PDB entry 8FOI | electron microscopy, 2.50 A resolution | chains D and E of the 9 polymer chains in the assembly

Chain D:
Protein: Gamma-aminobutyric acid receptor subunit gamma-2
From: Mus musculus
UniProtKB: P22723 (GBRG2_MOUSE); residues -37 to 436 here correspond to UniProt positions 1-474 (UniProt number = residue number + 38)
Sequence (474 residues; row label = number of the first residue in the row; numbers below 1 keep their minus sign (Met-37 is residue -37)):
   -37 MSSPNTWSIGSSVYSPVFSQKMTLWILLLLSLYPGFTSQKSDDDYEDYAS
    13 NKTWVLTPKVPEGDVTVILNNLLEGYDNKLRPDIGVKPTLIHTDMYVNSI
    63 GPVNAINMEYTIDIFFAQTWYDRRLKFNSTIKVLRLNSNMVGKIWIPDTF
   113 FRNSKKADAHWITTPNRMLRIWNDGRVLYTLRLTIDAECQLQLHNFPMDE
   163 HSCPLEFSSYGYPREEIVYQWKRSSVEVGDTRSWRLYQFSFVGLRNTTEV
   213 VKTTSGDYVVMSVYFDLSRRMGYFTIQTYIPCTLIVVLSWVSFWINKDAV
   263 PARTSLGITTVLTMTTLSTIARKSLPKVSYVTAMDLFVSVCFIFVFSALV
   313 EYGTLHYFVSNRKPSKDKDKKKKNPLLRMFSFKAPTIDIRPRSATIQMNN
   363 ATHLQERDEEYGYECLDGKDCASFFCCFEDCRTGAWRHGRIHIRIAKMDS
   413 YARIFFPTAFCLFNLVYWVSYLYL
Not modelled in the structure: -37 to 24, 320-409, 433-436
Disulfide bonds: Cys151-Cys165
Covalent attachments: N-acetylglucosamine (NAG) linked to Asn90, Asn208
Curated features (UniProtKB/Swiss-Prot):
  - modified residue: Ser343 (Phosphoserine)
  - glycosylation (N-linked (GlcNAc...) asparagine): Asn13, Asn90, Asn208

Chain E:
Protein: Gamma-aminobutyric acid receptor subunit beta-2
From: Mus musculus
UniProtKB: P63137 (GBRB2_MOUSE); residues -23 to 488 here correspond to UniProt positions 1-512 (UniProt number = residue number + 24)
Sequence (512 residues; each row starts with the number of its first residue; numbers below 1 keep their minus sign (Met-23 is residue -23)):
   -23 MWRVRKRGYFGIWSFPLIIAAVCAQSVNDPSNMSLVKETVDRLLKGYDIR
    27 LRPDFGGPPVAVGMNIDIASIDMVSEVNMDYTLTMYFQQAWRDKRLSYNV
    77 IPLNLTLDNRVADQLWVPDTYFLNDKKSFVHGVTVKNRMIRLHPDGTVLY
   127 GLRITTTAACMMDLRRYPLDEQNCTLEIESYGYTTDDIEFYWRGDDNAVT
   177 GVTKIELPQFSIVDYKLITKKVVFSTGSYPRLSLSFKLKRNIGYFILQTY
   227 MPSILITILSWVSFWINYDASAARVALGITTVLTMTTINTHLRETLPKIP
   277 YVKAIDMYLMGCFVFVFMALLEYALVNYIFFGRGPQRQKKAAEKAANANN
   327 EKMRLDVNKMFYKDIKQNGTQYRSLWDPTGDLSPTRRTTNYDFSLYTMDP
   377 HENILLSTLEIKNEMATSEAVMGLGDPRSTMLAYDASSIQYRKAGLPRHS
   427 FGRNALERHVAQKKSRLRRRASQLKITIPDLTDVNAIDRWSRIFFPVVFS
   477 FFNIVYWLYYVN
Not modelled in the structure: -23 to 5, 309-458
Disulfide bonds: Cys136-Cys150
Covalent attachments: N-acetylglucosamine (NAG) linked to Asn80, Asn149
Small-molecule neighbours:
  - gamma-amino-butanoic acid (ABU): Tyr97, Glu155, Ser156, Tyr157, Phe200, Thr202, Tyr205
  - allopregnanolone (Y4B): Leu297, Ala300, Leu301, Tyr304, Ile305
Curated features (UniProtKB/Swiss-Prot):
  - binding site (histamine): Tyr97, Ser156, Tyr157, Thr202
  - binding site (4-aminobutanoate): Tyr157, Thr202
  - modified residue: Tyr417 (Phosphotyrosine)
  - glycosylation (N-linked (GlcNAc...) asparagine): Asn8, Asn80, Asn149
From the paper describing this entry:
  - binding site for allopregnanolone: Leu297, Leu301, Tyr304

Interface between chain D and chain E:
Residue-residue contacts - 82 pairs, chain D then chain E:
  Gly37(D) - Lys13(E)  hydrogen bond (backbone-side chain)
  Asp39(D) - Lys13(E)
  Asn40(D) - Asp84(E)
  Asn40(D) - Arg86(E)
  Lys41(D) - Leu20(E)
  Lys41(D) - Leu83(E)
  Lys41(D) - Asp84(E)
  Lys41(D) - Val87(E)
  Leu42(D) - Val12(E)  hydrophobic
  Leu42(D) - Lys13(E)
  Leu42(D) - Leu83(E)  hydrophobic
  Leu42(D) - Asp84(E)
  Arg43(D) - Met9(E)
  Ile46(D) - Met9(E)  hydrophobic
  Gly47(D) - Leu79(E)
  Arg86(D) - Met9(E)
  Gly104(D) - Arg86(E)  hydrogen bond (backbone-side chain)
  Trp107(D) - Asp84(E)  hydrogen bond
  Asp110(D) - Val111(E)
  Thr111(D) - Val109(E)
  Thr111(D) - Thr110(E)  hydrogen bond (backbone-side chain)
  Thr111(D) - Val111(E)
  Phe112(D) - Tyr62(E)
  Phe112(D) - Val109(E)
  Phe112(D) - Asn113(E)
  Phe112(D) - Arg129(E)
  Phe113(D) - Thr110(E)
  Phe113(D) - Arg129(E)  hydrogen bond (backbone-side chain)
  Arg114(D) - Tyr62(E)  hydrogen bond
  Arg114(D) - Arg129(E)  hydrogen bond (backbone-side chain)
  Ser116(D) - His107(E)
  Ser116(D) - Arg129(E)  hydrogen bond (backbone-side chain)
  Lys117(D) - Phe105(E)
  Lys117(D) - His107(E)
  Ala119(D) - Val109(E)
  Asp120(D) - Val109(E)
  Ala121(D) - Val109(E)
  Arg129(D) - Thr110(E)
  Leu145(D) - Val109(E)  hydrophobic
  Leu145(D) - Thr110(E)
  Glu150(D) - Ser46(E)
  Gln152(D) - Glu182(E)
  Tyr172(D) - Tyr62(E)
  Tyr172(D) - Arg114(E)
  Tyr172(D) - Met115(E)  hydrophobic
  Tyr172(D) - Gly127(E)
  Tyr172(D) - Leu128(E)  hydrogen bond (side chain-backbone)
  Tyr172(D) - Arg129(E)  hydrogen bond (side chain-backbone)
  Gly173(D) - Thr82(E)
  Gly173(D) - Met115(E)
  Gly173(D) - Arg117(E)  hydrogen bond (backbone-side chain)
  Tyr174(D) - Thr82(E)
  Tyr174(D) - Leu83(E)
  Tyr174(D) - Asp84(E)  hydrogen bond
  Pro175(D) - Arg117(E)
  Glu178(D) - Asn80(E)
  Glu178(D) - Thr82(E)
  Thr216(D) - Asn41(E)
  Thr216(D) - Gln64(E)
  Ser217(D) - Arg117(E)  hydrogen bond (backbone-side chain)
  Tyr220(D) - Arg117(E)  hydrogen bond
  Val262(D) - Ala249(E)  hydrophobic
  Thr266(D) - Ala249(E)
  Ile270(D) - Ala252(E)
  Ile270(D) - Leu253(E)  hydrophobic
  Ile270(D) - Thr256(E)
  Leu274(D) - Ile232(E)  hydrophobic
  Leu274(D) - Thr256(E)
  Leu274(D) - Thr260(E)
  Arg284(D) - Tyr220(E)
  Lys289(D) - Pro184(E)
  Lys289(D) - Gln185(E)
  Lys289(D) - Tyr220(E)
  Val290(D) - Pro184(E)  hydrophobic
  Val290(D) - Tyr220(E)
  Ser291(D) - Asn217(E)  hydrogen bond (side chain-backbone)
  Ser291(D) - Tyr220(E)  hydrogen bond (side chain-backbone)
  Asp297(D) - Leu223(E)
  Phe304(D) - Leu231(E)  hydrophobic
  Phe308(D) - Leu235(E)  hydrophobic
  His318(D) - Asn243(E)
  Tyr319(D) - Trp241(E)
Also at the interface, not in a pair above, chain D (58 interface residues in all): Asp45, Val48, Phe78, Arg85, Ile106, Pro109, Asn115, Leu143, Pro263, Pro288, Val293, Gly315
Also at the interface, not in a pair above, chain E (57 interface residues in all): Pro6, Asn8, Val16, Asp48, Leu81, Asn85, Gly219, Gln224, Ile234, Val238, Ile242, Ala246, Ala248, Arg468

In short:
The interface between chain D and chain E involves 58 residues on one side and 57 on the other; the contacts
include 16 hydrogen bonds. Polar contacts include Gly37(D)-Lys13(E), Gly104(D)-Arg86(E) and
Trp107(D)-Asp84(E). Chain E binds allopregnanolone and gamma-amino-butanoic acid. From the paper: a binding
site for allopregnanolone at Leu297(E), Leu301(E) and Tyr304(E).
Here chain D is Gamma-aminobutyric acid receptor subunit gamma-2 and chain E is Gamma-aminobutyric acid
receptor subunit beta-2, both from Mus musculus. Entry 8FOI (Native GABA-A receptor from the mouse brain,
alpha1-beta2-gamma2 subtype, in complex with GABA and allopregnanolone) was determined by electron microscopy
together with 8G4N, 8G4O, 8G4X, 8G5F, 8G5G and 8G5H from the same study.
